PDB entry 5WNS | X-ray diffraction, 3.50 A resolution | chains A and M of the 21 polymer chains in the assembly

Chain A:
Molecule: 16S Ribosomal RNA rRNA
Source organism: Thermus thermophilus HB8
Sequence (1522 nucleotides; numbered 0 to 1544 plus 19 insertion-coded residues; 42 numbers in that range are skipped by the numbering (no residue carries them; nothing is unmodelled there); the number before each row is that of its first residue; a row labelled like 190A-190L holds insertion residues (190A, then the next letters in order); numbering starts at 0):
     0 UUUGUUGGAG AGUUUGAUCC UGGCUCAGGG UGAACGCUGG CGGCGUGCCU AAGACAUGCA
    60 AGUCGUGCGG G
    73 CCGCGGGGUU UU
    88 ACUCCG
    95 UGGUC
   101 AGCGGCGGAC GGGUGAGUAA CGCGUGGGU
  129A G
   130 ACCUACCCGG AAGAGGGGGA CAACCCGGGG AAACUCGGGC UAAUCCCCCA UGUGGACCCG
   190 C
190A-190L CCCUUGGGGUGU
   191 GUCCAAAGGG CUUU
   216 GCCCGCUUCC GGAUGGGCCC GCGUCCCAUC AGCUAGUUGG UGGGGUAAUG GCCCACCAAG
   276 GCGACGACGG GUAGCCGGUC UGAGAGGAUG GCCGGCCACA GGGGCACUGA GACACGGGCC
   336 CCACUCCUAC GGGAGGCAGC AGUUAGGAAU CUUCCGCAAU GGGCGCAAGC CUGACGGAGC
   396 GACGCCGCUU GGAGGAAGAA GCCCUUCGGG GUGUAAACUC CUGAA
   442 CCCGGGACGA AACCCCCGAC GA
   474 GGGGACUGAC GGUACCGGG
   494 GUAAUAGCGC CGGCCAACUC CGUGCCAGCA GCCGCGGUAA UACGGAGGGC GCGAGCGUUA
   554 CCCGGAUUCA CUGGGCGUAA AGGGCGUGUA GGCGGCCUGG GGCGUCCCAU GUGAAAGACC
   614 ACGGCUCAAC CGUGGGGGAG CGUGGGAUAC GCUCAGGCUA GACGGUGGGA GAGGGUGGUG
   674 GAAUUCCCGG AGUAGCGGUG AAAUGCGCAG AUACCGGGAG GAACGCCGAU GGCGAAGGCA
   734 GCCACCUGGU CCACCCGUGA CGCUGAGGCG CGAAAGCGUG GGGAGCAAAC CGGAUUAGAU
   794 ACCCGGGUAG UCCACGCCCU AAACGAUGCG CGCUAGGUCU CUGGGUCU
   848 CCUGGGGGCC GAAGCUAACG CGUUAAGCGC GCCGCCUGGG GAGUACGGCC GCAAGGCUGA
   908 AACUCAAAGG AAUUGACGGG GGCCCGCACA AGCGGUGGAG CAUGUGGUUU AAUUCGAAGX
   968 AACGCGAAGA ACCUUACCAG GCCUUGACAU GCUAGG
 1003A G
  1004 AACCCGGGUG AAAGCCUGGG GUGCCCC
1030A-1030D GCGA
  1031 GGGGAGCCCU AGCACAGGUG CUGCAUGGCC GUCGUCAGCU CGUGCCGUGA GGUGUUGGGU
  1091 UAAGUCCCGC AACGAGCGCA ACCCCCGCCG UUAGUUGCCA GCGGUUCGGC CGGGCACUCU
  1151 AACGGGACUG CCCGCGAAA
  1171 GCGGGAGGAA GGAGGGGACG ACGUCUGGUC AGCAUGGCCC UUACGGCCUG GGCGACACAC
  1231 GUGCUACAAU GCCCACUACA AAGCGAUGCC ACCCGGCAAC GGGGAGCUAA UCGCAAAAAG
  1291 GUGGGCCCAG UUCGGAUUGG GGUCUGCAAC CCGACCCCAU GAAGCCGGAA UCGCUAGUAA
  1351 UCGCGGAUCA G
 1361A C
  1362 CAUGCCGCGG UGAAUACGUU CCCGGGCCUU GUACACACXG CCXGUXACGC CAUGGGAGCG
  1422 GGCUCUACCC GAAGUCGCCG GG
  1446 AGCCUACGGG
  1459 CAGGCGCCGA GGGUAGGGCC CGUGACUGGG GCGAAGUCGU AACAAGGUAG CUGUACCGGA
  1519 AGGUGCGGCU GGAUCCACUC CUUUCU
Not modelled in the structure: 0-4, 1534-1538
Sequence notes: conflict C1534 (A132811 in 55771382), A1535 (C132812 in 55771382)
Modified / non-standard residues: PSU (pseudouridine-5'-monophosphate) at position 516, 7MG (7N-methyl-8-hydroguanosine-5'-monophosphate) at position 527, M2G (N2-dimethylguanosine-5'-monophosphate) at position 966, 5MC (5-methylcytidine-5'-monophosphate) at position 967, 2MG (2N-methylguanosine-5'-monophosphate) at position 1207, 5MC (5-methylcytidine-5'-monophosphate) at position 1400, 4OC (4n,o2'-methylcytidine-5'-monophosphate) at position 1402, 5MC (5-methylcytidine-5'-monophosphate) at position 1404, 5MC (5-methylcytidine-5'-monophosphate) at position 1407, UR3 (3-methyluridine-5'-monophoshate) at position 1498, MA6 (6N-dimethyladenosine-5'-monophoshate) at position 1518, MA6 (6N-dimethyladenosine-5'-monophoshate) at position 1519, PSU (pseudouridine-5'-monophosphate) at position 1540, PSU (pseudouridine-5'-monophosphate) at position 1541
Covalent attachments: covalent link U82/5MC_1400
Ion coordination: Mg2+ site 1 near U5 (its only coordinating residue here); Mg2+ site 2 near G21 (its only coordinating residue here); Mg2+ site 3 near C48 (its only coordinating residue here); Mg2+ site 4: A59, U387; Mg2+ site 5 near G61 (its only coordinating residue here); Mg2+ site 6 near G70 (its only coordinating residue here); Mg2+ site 7: A88, C89; Mg2+ site 8 near C89 (its only coordinating residue here); Mg2+ site 9: G107, G324; Mg2+ site 10 near G117 (its only coordinating residue here); Mg2+ site 11: C121, G124, U125; Mg2+ site 12 near C175 (its only coordinating residue here); 80 more Mg2+ sites not listed

Chain M:
Protein: 30S ribosomal protein S13
Source organism: Thermus thermophilus (strain HB8 / ATCC 27634 / DSM 579)
UniProt: P80377 (RS13_THET8); residue numbers follow UniProt; this construct covers 2-119
Chain sequence (118 residues; numbered 2 to 119; the number before each row is that of its first residue):
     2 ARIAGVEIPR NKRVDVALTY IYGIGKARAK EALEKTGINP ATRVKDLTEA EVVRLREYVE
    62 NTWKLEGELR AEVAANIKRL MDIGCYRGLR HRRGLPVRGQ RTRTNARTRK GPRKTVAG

Interface between chain A and chain M:
Contacting residue pairs - 88 pairs, chain A then chain M:
  G947(A) with Arg-108(M), phosphate contact; Thr-109(M), hydrogen bond to the phosphate
  C948(A) with Asn-106(M), base contact; Ala-107(M), phosphate contact; Arg-108(M), hydrogen bond to the phosphate; Thr-109(M), hydrogen bond to the phosphate
  A949(A) with Gln-101(M), phosphate contact; Asn-106(M), hydrogen bond to the base
  U950(A) with Arg-102(M), salt bridge to the phosphate; Thr-105(M), hydrogen bond to the base; Asn-106(M), base contact
  G951(A) with Arg-102(M), salt bridge to the phosphate; Thr-105(M), base contact
  U952(A) with Arg-104(M), base contact
  G953(A) with Arg-104(M), salt bridge to the phosphate
  G954(A) with Arg-104(M), hydrogen bond to the base
  A1225(A) with Arg-102(M), phosphate contact; Thr-103(M), hydrogen bond to the phosphate; Arg-104(M), phosphate contact
  C1226(A) with Arg-91(M), salt bridge to the phosphate; Leu-96(M), phosphate contact; Thr-103(M), hydrogen bond to the phosphate; Arg-104(M), base contact; Lys-111(M), hydrogen bond to the sugar
  A1227(A) with Leu-96(M), phosphate contact; Lys-111(M), salt bridge to the phosphate; Lys-115(M), hydrogen bond to the phosphate; Val-117(M), sugar contact
  C1228(A) with Arg-104(M), hydrogen bond to the base; Arg-108(M), salt bridge to the phosphate; Lys-111(M), salt bridge to the phosphate; Arg-114(M), phosphate contact; Lys-115(M), salt bridge to the phosphate; Thr-116(M), hydrogen bond to the phosphate; Val-117(M), hydrogen bond to the sugar
  A1229(A) with Arg-104(M), base contact; Thr-105(M), base contact; Arg-114(M), salt bridge to the phosphate; Thr-116(M), hydrogen bond to the phosphate
  C1230(A) with Thr-105(M), base contact
  G1295(A) with Arg-14(M), hydrogen bond to the sugar
  C1296(A) with Arg-14(M), sugar contact; Arg-44(M), salt bridge to the phosphate
  C1297(A) with Arg-44(M), salt bridge to the phosphate
  U1301(A) with Tyr-21(M), hydrogen bond to the phosphate
  U1302(A) with Arg-14(M), hydrogen bond to the base; Val-17(M), phosphate contact; Tyr-21(M), hydrogen bond to the phosphate
  A1306(A) with Thr-109(M), hydrogen bond to the sugar
  U1307(A) with Gln-101(M), hydrogen bond to the phosphate; Thr-109(M), sugar contact; Arg-110(M), phosphate contact
  U1308(A) with His-92(M), hydrogen bond to the phosphate; Pro-97(M), phosphate contact; Val-98(M), hydrogen bond to the phosphate; Arg-99(M), phosphate contact; Gln-101(M), phosphate contact; Arg-110(M), phosphate contact
  G1309(A) with Val-74(M), sugar contact; Asn-77(M), hydrogen bond to the phosphate; Ile-78(M), sugar contact; Arg-88(M), salt bridge to the phosphate; His-92(M), salt bridge to the phosphate; Arg-99(M), salt bridge to the phosphate
  G1310(A) with Asn-77(M), hydrogen bond to the phosphate; Arg-80(M), salt bridge to the phosphate; Arg-88(M), salt bridge to the phosphate
  C1320(A) with Tyr-87(M), sugar contact
  C1321(A) with Tyr-87(M), sugar contact
  C1322(A) with Tyr-87(M), phosphate contact; Gly-100(M), sugar contact
  G1323(A) with Arg-99(M), phosphate contact; Gly-100(M), phosphate contact
  C1328(A) with Ala-28(M), phosphate contact; Arg-29(M), hydrogen bond to the sugar
  A1329(A) with Tyr-23(M), phosphate contact; Gly-24(M), sugar contact; Ile-25(M), phosphate contact; Gly-26(M), hydrogen bond to the phosphate; Lys-27(M), phosphate contact; Ala-28(M), phosphate contact; Arg-29(M), hydrogen bond to the phosphate; Leu-70(M), sugar contact
  U1330(A) with Thr-20(M), phosphate contact; Ile-22(M), phosphate contact; Tyr-23(M), phosphate contact; Ile-25(M), phosphate contact; Gly-26(M), phosphate contact
Other interface residues (no listed pair), chain A (34 interface residues in all): G1224, G1331, A1332
Other interface residues (no listed pair), chain M (46 interface residues in all): Lys-13, Leu-81, Arg-94, Pro-113

Overview:
The interface between chain A and chain M involves 34 residues on one side and 46 on the other; the contacts
include 27 hydrogen bonds and 16 salt bridges. Polar pairs include A949(A)/Asn-106(M), U950(A)/Thr-105(M) and
G954(A)/Arg-104(M).
Here chain A is 16S Ribosomal RNA rRNA (Thermus thermophilus HB8) and chain M is 30S ribosomal protein S13
(Thermus thermophilus (strain HB8 / ATCC 27634 / DSM 579)). Entry 5WNS (Crystal Structure of 30S ribosomal
subunit from Thermus thermophilus) was determined by X-ray diffraction together with 5WNP, 5WNQ, 5WNR, 5WNT,
5WNU and 5WNV from the same study.
